6DSY - chains T and A of the 3 polymer chains in the assembly; structure by X-ray diffraction, 1.98 A resolution.

Chain T:
Molecule: 13-nt DNA strand
Sequence (13 nucleotides; each row starts with the number of its first residue):
     4 GTACGTGATCGCA

Chain A:
Molecule: DNA polymerase I
From: Geobacillus stearothermophilus
Notes: EC 2.7.7.7
Reference sequence: E1C9K5 (E1C9K5_GEOSE); residues 297-876 here correspond to UniProt positions 1-580 (UniProt number = residue number - 296)
Chain sequence (580 residues; numbered 297 to 876; the number before each row is that of its first residue):
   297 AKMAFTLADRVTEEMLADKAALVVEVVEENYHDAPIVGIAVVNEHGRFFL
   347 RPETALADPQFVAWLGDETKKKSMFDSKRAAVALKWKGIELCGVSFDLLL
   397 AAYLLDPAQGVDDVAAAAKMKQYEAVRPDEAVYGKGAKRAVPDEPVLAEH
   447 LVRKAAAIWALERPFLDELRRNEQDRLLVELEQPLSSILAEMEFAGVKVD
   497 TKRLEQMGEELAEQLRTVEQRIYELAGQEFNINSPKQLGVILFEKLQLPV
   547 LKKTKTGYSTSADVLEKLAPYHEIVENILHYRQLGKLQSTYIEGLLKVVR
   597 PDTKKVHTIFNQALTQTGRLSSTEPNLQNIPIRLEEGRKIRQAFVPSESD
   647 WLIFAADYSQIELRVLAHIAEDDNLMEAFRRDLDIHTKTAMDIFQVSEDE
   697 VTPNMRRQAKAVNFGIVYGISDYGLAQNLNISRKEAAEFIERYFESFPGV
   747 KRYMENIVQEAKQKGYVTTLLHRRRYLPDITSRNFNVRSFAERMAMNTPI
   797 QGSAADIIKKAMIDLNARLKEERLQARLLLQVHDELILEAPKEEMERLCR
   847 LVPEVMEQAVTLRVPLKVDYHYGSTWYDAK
Not modelled in the structure: 297-299
Differences from the reference sequence: conflict Thr550 (Ser254 in E1C9K5)
Reported in the primary citation:
  - binding site for the 11-nt DNA strand: Tyr714
  - conformationally variable residues (side-chain flip): Tyr714
  - binding site for the 13-nt DNA strand (chain T): Tyr719

Chain T / chain A interface:
Pairs across the interface - 25 pairs, chain T then chain A:
  DG4(T) with Asn782(A), hydrogen bond to the base
  DT5(T) with Tyr719(A), stacking on the base; Arg729(A), hydrogen bond to the base
  DA6(T) with Tyr714(A), base contact; Ile716(A), base contact; Ser717(A), hydrogen bond to the phosphate; Phe786(A), sugar contact; Arg789(A), sugar contact
  DC7(T) with Phe786(A), phosphate contact
  DG8(T) with Asn625(A), base contact
  DT9(T) with Leu610(A), phosphate contact
  DG10(T) with Thr619(A), phosphate contact; Glu620(A), phosphate contact; Asn622(A), phosphate contact
  DA11(T) with Ser585(A), hydrogen bond to the phosphate; Thr586(A), hydrogen bond to the sugar
  DT12(T) with Asn529(A), phosphate contact; Ser585(A), hydrogen bond to the phosphate
  DC13(T) with Asn527(A), hydrogen bond to the phosphate; Asn529(A), sugar contact; Ser530(A), phosphate contact
  DG14(T) with Ser530(A), hydrogen bond to the phosphate; Lys532(A), hydrogen bond to the phosphate; Gln533(A), hydrogen bond to the phosphate
  DC15(T) with Lys532(A), salt bridge to the phosphate
Interface residues without a listed pair, chain A (24 interface residues in all): Lys582, Ser618, Gly720, Phe781
Interface features reported in the paper:
  - interface residues, chain A: Tyr719(A)

In short:
The interface between chain T and chain A involves 12 residues on one side and 24 on the other; the contacts
include 10 hydrogen bonds, 1 salt bridge and 1 aromatic stacking contact. Among the polar pairs are
DG4(T)-Asn782(A), DT5(T)-Arg729(A) and DA11(T)-Thr586(A). From the paper: a binding site for the 11-nt DNA
strand at Tyr714(A); a binding site for the 13-nt DNA strand (chain T) at Tyr719(A).
Here chain T is a 13-nt DNA strand and chain A is DNA polymerase I (Geobacillus stearothermophilus). Entry
6DSY (Bst DNA polymerase I post-chemistry (n+1) structure) was determined by X-ray diffraction together with
6DSU, 6DSV, 6DSW and 6DSX from the same study.
